PDB entry 7CRQ | electron microscopy, 3.15 A resolution | chains E and K of the 12 polymer chains in the assembly

== Chain E ==
Protein: Histone H3
Source organism: Xenopus laevis
Reference sequence: Q92133 (Q92133_XENLA); residues 1-135 here correspond to UniProt positions 2-136 (UniProt number = residue number + 1)
Amino-acid sequence (135 residues; numbered 1 to 135; the number before each row is that of its first residue):
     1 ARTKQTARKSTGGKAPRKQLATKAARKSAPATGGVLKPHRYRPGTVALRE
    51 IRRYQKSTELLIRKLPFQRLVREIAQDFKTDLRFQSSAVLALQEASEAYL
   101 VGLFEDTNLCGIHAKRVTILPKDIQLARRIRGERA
Not modelled in the structure: 1-34, 135
Sequence notes: engineered mutation Leu36 (Lys37 in Q92133), Leu90 (Met91 in Q92133), Leu120 (Met121 in Q92133)
Modified / non-standard residues: Leu36 (norleucine; NLE); Leu90 (norleucine; NLE); Leu120 (norleucine; NLE)
Reported in the primary citation:
  - mutagenesis - Y41A, R49A, R52A: decreased catalytic activity

== Chain K ==
Molecule: 187-nt DNA strand
Source organism: Xenopus laevis
Sequence (187 nucleotides; row label = number of the first residue in the row):
     1 ATCGCGACACCGGCACTGGAACAGGATGTATATATCTGACACGTGCCTGG
    51 AGACTAGGGAGTAATCCCCTTGGCGGTTAAAACGCGGGGGACAGCGCGTA
   101 CGTGCGTTTAAGCGGTGCTAGAGCTGTCTACGACCAATTGAGCGGCCTCG
   151 GCACCGGGATTCTCCAGGGGATCGGGCATCACCCGAT
Not modelled in the structure: 1-9, 178-187

== Interface between chain E and chain K ==
Residue-residue contacts (12):
  Arg40(E) - DG102(K)  base contact
  Arg40(E) - DT103(K)  hydrogen bond to the base
  Arg40(E) - DG104(K)  phosphate contact
  Tyr41(E) - DG104(K)  phosphate contact
  Pro43(E) - DT103(K)  phosphate contact
  Gly44(E) - DT103(K)  hydrogen bond to the phosphate
  Val46(E) - DT103(K)  phosphate contact
  Arg63(E) - DG112(K)  salt bridge to the phosphate
  Lys64(E) - DG112(K)  phosphate contact
  Leu65(E) - DG112(K)  phosphate contact
  Pro66(E) - DA111(K)  phosphate contact
  Arg69(E) - DA111(K)  salt bridge to the phosphate
Also at the interface, not in a pair above, chain E (14 interface residues in all): Arg42, Thr45, Ala47, Arg83
Also at the interface, not in a pair above, chain K (7 interface residues in all): DA120, DG121

== In short ==
Chain E and chain K form an interface of 14 and 7 residues respectively; the contacts include 2 hydrogen bonds
and 2 salt bridges. Among the polar pairs are Arg40(E)-DT103(K), Gly44(E)-DT103(K) and Arg63(E)-DG112(K). From
the paper: Y41A, R49A and R52A of chain E reduce catalytic activity.
Chain E is Histone H3 and chain K is a 187-nt DNA strand, both from Xenopus laevis; the structure, NSD3
bearing E1181K/T1232A dual mutation in complex with 187-bp NCP (2:1 binding mode), was determined by electron
microscopy together with 7CRO, 7CRP and 7CRR from the same study.
